7TJF - chains C and E of the 8 polymer chains in the assembly; structure by electron microscopy, 2.60 A resolution.

Chain C:
Name: Origin recognition complex subunit 3
From: Saccharomyces cerevisiae
UniProt: P54790 (ORC3_YEAST); numbering as in UniProt (aligned over 1-616)
Chain sequence (616 residues; each row starts with the number of its first residue):
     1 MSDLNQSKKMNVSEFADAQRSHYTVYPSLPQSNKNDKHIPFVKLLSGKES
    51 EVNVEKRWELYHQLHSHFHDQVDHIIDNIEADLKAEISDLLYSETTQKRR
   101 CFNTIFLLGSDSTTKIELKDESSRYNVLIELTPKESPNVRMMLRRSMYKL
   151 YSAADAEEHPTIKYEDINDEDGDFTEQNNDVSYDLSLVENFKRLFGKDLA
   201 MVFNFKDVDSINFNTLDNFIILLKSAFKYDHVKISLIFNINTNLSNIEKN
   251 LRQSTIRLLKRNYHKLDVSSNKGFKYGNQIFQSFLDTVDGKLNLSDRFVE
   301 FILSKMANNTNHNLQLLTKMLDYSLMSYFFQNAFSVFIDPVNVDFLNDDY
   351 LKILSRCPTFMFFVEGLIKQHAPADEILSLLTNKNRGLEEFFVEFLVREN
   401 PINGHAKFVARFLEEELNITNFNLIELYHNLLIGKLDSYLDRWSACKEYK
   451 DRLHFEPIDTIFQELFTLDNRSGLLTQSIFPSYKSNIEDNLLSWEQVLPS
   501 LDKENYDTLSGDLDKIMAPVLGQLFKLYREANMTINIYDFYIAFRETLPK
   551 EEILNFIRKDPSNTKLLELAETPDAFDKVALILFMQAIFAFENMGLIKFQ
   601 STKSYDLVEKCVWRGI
Not modelled in the structure: 1-15, 31-37, 94-99, 158-178, 382-387, 503-509

Chain E:
Name: Origin recognition complex subunit 5
From: Saccharomyces cerevisiae
UniProt: P50874 (ORC5_YEAST); residues 1-479 here = UniProt positions 1-479
Chain sequence (479 residues; numbered 1 to 479; the number before each row is that of its first residue):
     1 MNVTTPEVAFREYQTNCLASYISADPDITPSNLILQGYSGTGKTYTLKKY
    51 FNANPNLHAVWLEPVELVSWKPLLQAIARTVQYKLKTLYPNIPTTDYDPL
   101 QVEEPFLLVKTLHNIFVQYESLQEKTCLFLILDGFDSLQDLDAALFNKYI
   151 KLNELLPKDSKINIKFIYTMLETSFLQRYSTHCIPTVMFPRYNVDEVSTI
   201 LVMSRCGELMEDSCLRKRIIEEQITDCTDDQFQNVAANFIHLIVQAFHSY
   251 TGNDIFALNDLIDFKWPKYVSRITKENIFEPLALYKSAIKLFLSTDDNLS
   301 ENGQGESAITTNRDDLENSQTYDLSIISKYLLIASYICSYLEPRYDASIF
   351 SRKTRIIQGRAAYGRRKKKEVNPRYLQPSLFAIERLLAIFQAIFPIQGKA
   401 ESGSLSALREESLMKANIEVFQNLSELHTLKLIATTMNKNIDYLSPKVRW
   451 KVNVPWEIIKEISESVHFNISDYFSDIHE
Not modelled in the structure: 1, 223-229, 301-322, 397-404, 479
Bound ions: Mg2+: Thr44 (together with ATP)
Small-molecule neighbours:
  - ATP (adenosine-5'-triphosphate), molecule 1: Val8, Ala9, Phe10, Arg11, Tyr38, Ser39, Gly40, Thr41, Gly42, Lys43, Thr44, Tyr45, Leu171, Tyr192, Ile200, Met203, Ile255, Phe256
  - ATP, molecule 2: Lys151, Glu154, His182

How chain C and chain E interact:
Contacting residue pairs - 85 pairs, chain C then chain E:
  Phe106(C) - Leu299(E)  hydrophobic
  Arg140(C) - Val68(E)
  Arg140(C) - Ser69(E)  hydrogen bond
  Leu143(C) - Glu66(E)
  Leu143(C) - Val68(E)  hydrophobic
  Asp180(C) - Leu100(E)
  Ser182(C) - Pro72(E)
  Ser182(C) - Gln75(E)
  Asp184(C) - Glu66(E)
  Asp184(C) - Leu67(E)
  Asp184(C) - Pro72(E)
  Leu185(C) - Glu66(E)  hydrogen bond (backbone-backbone)
  Ser186(C) - Arg79(E)  hydrogen bond
  Asp209(C) - Leu430(E)
  Asp209(C) - Lys431(E)
  Ser210(C) - Thr429(E)
  Ser210(C) - Lys431(E)  hydrogen bond (backbone-side chain)
  Leu222(C) - Val65(E)
  Ser225(C) - Val65(E)
  Ser225(C) - Glu66(E)
  Lys228(C) - Glu63(E)  salt bridge
  Lys228(C) - Glu66(E)  salt bridge
  Tyr229(C) - Glu66(E)  hydrogen bond
  Asn241(C) - Leu430(E)
  Thr242(C) - Leu430(E)
  Leu244(C) - Leu299(E)  hydrophobic
  Ser245(C) - Ile458(E)
  Ser245(C) - Glu461(E)
  Asn246(C) - Leu432(E)
  Glu248(C) - Asn298(E)
  Glu248(C) - Leu299(E)  hydrogen bond (side chain-backbone)
  Lys249(C) - Glu457(E)  salt bridge
  Gln253(C) - Tyr250(E)
  Gln253(C) - Asp297(E)  hydrogen bond (side chain-backbone)
  Ile256(C) - Leu299(E)  hydrophobic
  Arg257(C) - Tyr250(E)  hydrogen bond
  Arg257(C) - Ala257(E)
  Arg257(C) - Asp260(E)  salt bridge
  Arg257(C) - Phe264(E)
  Arg257(C) - Asp297(E)  salt bridge
  Lys260(C) - Phe264(E)
  Lys260(C) - Asp296(E)  hydrogen bond (side chain-backbone)
  Lys260(C) - Asp297(E)
  Lys260(C) - Asn298(E)
  Arg261(C) - Asp260(E)  salt bridge
  Arg261(C) - Asp263(E)  salt bridge
  Tyr263(C) - Leu299(E)  hydrogen bond (side chain-backbone)
  Tyr263(C) - Ser300(E)
  Lys265(C) - Leu299(E)  hydrogen bond (side chain-backbone)
  Lys305(C) - Glu419(E)  salt bridge
  Ala307(C) - Ser325(E)
  Asn308(C) - Ser325(E)
  Asn308(C) - Ile326(E)
  Asn308(C) - Ile327(E)
  Asn308(C) - Glu419(E)  hydrogen bond
  Asn308(C) - Asn423(E)  hydrogen bond (backbone-side chain)
  Asn309(C) - Gln422(E)
  Thr310(C) - Asp323(E)
  Thr310(C) - Leu324(E)
  Thr310(C) - Ser325(E)
  Asn311(C) - Glu426(E)
  Ile479(C) - Ile418(E)
  Phe480(C) - Asn417(E)
  Phe480(C) - Ile418(E)  hydrophobic
  Phe480(C) - Glu419(E)
  Pro481(C) - Asn417(E)
  Pro481(C) - Ile418(E)  hydrogen bond (backbone-backbone)
  Ser482(C) - Asn417(E)
  Tyr483(C) - Ile418(E)  hydrophobic
  Lys484(C) - Glu384(E)  salt bridge
  Lys484(C) - Phe421(E)
  Ser485(C) - Lys415(E)
  Lys598(C) - Pro446(E)
  Cys611(C) - Glu384(E)
  Val612(C) - Glu384(E)
  Trp613(C) - Glu384(E)  hydrogen bond (backbone-side chain)
  Gly615(C) - Gln391(E)  hydrogen bond (backbone-side chain)
  Gly615(C) - Lys415(E)
  Ile616(C) - Glu384(E)
  Ile616(C) - Leu387(E)  hydrophobic
  Ile616(C) - Ala388(E)  hydrophobic
  Ile616(C) - Gln391(E)  hydrogen bond (backbone-side chain)
  Ile616(C) - Met414(E)
  Ile616(C) - Lys415(E)
  Ile616(C) - Ala416(E)  hydrogen bond (backbone-backbone)
Interface residues without a listed pair, chain C (52 interface residues in all): Val139, Val181, Glu189, Asn190, Leu259
Interface residues without a listed pair, chain E (50 interface residues in all): Gln139, Asp140, Val454

Overview:
52 residues of chain C face 50 of chain E across their interface, with 18 hydrogen bonds and 9 salt bridges.
Polar contacts include Lys228(C)-Glu63(E), Lys228(C)-Glu66(E) and Lys249(C)-Glu457(E). Chain E binds ATP.
Here chain C is Origin recognition complex subunit 3 and chain E is Origin recognition complex subunit 5, both
from Saccharomyces cerevisiae. Entry 7TJF (S. cerevisiae ORC bound to 84 bp ARS1 DNA) was determined by
electron microscopy together with 7TJH, 7TJI, 7TJJ and 7TJK from the same study.
